5XSP - chains A and B of the 4 polymer chains in the assembly; structure by X-ray diffraction, 2.15 A resolution.

# Chain A (and B)
Protein: Phosphodiesterase acting on cyclic dinucleotides
Source organism: Staphylococcus aureus
Notes: chain B of this document is another copy of the same molecule, construct and numbering; everything in this record applies to it too
Reference sequence: A0A0U1MUE2 (A0A0U1MUE2_STAAU); residues 316-655 here correspond to UniProt positions 322-661 (UniProt number = residue number + 6)
Chain sequence (343 residues; each row starts with the number of its first residue):
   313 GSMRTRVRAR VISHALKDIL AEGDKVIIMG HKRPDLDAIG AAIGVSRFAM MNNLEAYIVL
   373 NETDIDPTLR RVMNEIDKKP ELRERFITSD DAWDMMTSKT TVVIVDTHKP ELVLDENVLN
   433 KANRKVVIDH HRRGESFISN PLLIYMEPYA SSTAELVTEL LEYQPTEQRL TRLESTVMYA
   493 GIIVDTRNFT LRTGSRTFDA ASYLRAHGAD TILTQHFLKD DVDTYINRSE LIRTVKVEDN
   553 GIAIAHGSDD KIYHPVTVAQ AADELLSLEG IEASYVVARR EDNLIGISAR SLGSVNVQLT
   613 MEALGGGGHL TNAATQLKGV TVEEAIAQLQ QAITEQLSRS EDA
Not modelled in the structure: 313-317, 650-655 (chain B: 313-318, 650-655)
Construct notes: expression tag (313-315)
Metal / ion sites: Mn2+ site 1: His343, Asp347, Asp418; Mn2+ site 2: Asp349, Asp418, His442, Asp497

# How chain A and chain B interact
Contacting residue pairs - 64 pairs, chain A then chain B:
  Arg383(A) - Glu581(B)  salt bridge
  Tyr491(A) - Phe501(B)
  Tyr491(A) - Phe510(B)
  Asn500(A) - Asn500(B)  hydrogen bond (backbone-side chain)
  Phe501(A) - Phe501(B)  hydrophobic
  Phe501(A) - Phe510(B)  hydrophobic
  Thr502(A) - Thr523(B)
  Thr505(A) - Arg517(B)  hydrogen bond (backbone-side chain)
  Gly506(A) - Arg517(B)
  Ser507(A) - Ser514(B)  hydrogen bond (backbone-side chain)
  Ser507(A) - Arg517(B)
  Phe510(A) - Tyr491(B)
  Phe510(A) - Phe501(B)  hydrophobic
  Phe510(A) - Phe510(B)
  Phe510(A) - Ala513(B)  hydrophobic
  Phe510(A) - Ser514(B)
  Asp511(A) - Ser514(B)  hydrogen bond
  Ala513(A) - Phe510(B)
  Ser514(A) - Ser507(B)  hydrogen bond (side chain-backbone)
  Ser514(A) - Phe510(B)
  Ser514(A) - Asp511(B)  hydrogen bond
  Arg517(A) - Thr505(B)  hydrogen bond (side chain-backbone)
  Arg517(A) - Gly506(B)
  Arg517(A) - Ser507(B)
  Arg517(A) - Phe510(B)
  Ala518(A) - Ser507(B)
  Thr523(A) - Phe501(B)
  Thr523(A) - Thr502(B)
  Gln527(A) - Thr502(B)  hydrogen bond
  Lys531(A) - Leu578(B)  hydrogen bond (side chain-backbone)
  Lys531(A) - Ser579(B)
  Lys531(A) - Glu581(B)
  Lys531(A) - Leu604(B)
  Asp532(A) - Leu580(B)
  Asp532(A) - Glu581(B)  hydrogen bond (backbone-backbone)
  Asp533(A) - Glu581(B)
  Val534(A) - Val547(B)  hydrophobic
  Tyr537(A) - Ser541(B)
  Tyr537(A) - Ile544(B)
  Tyr537(A) - Glu576(B)
  Ile538(A) - Arg545(B)
  Ser541(A) - Ser541(B)
  Ser541(A) - Arg545(B)
  Ile544(A) - Tyr537(B)
  Arg545(A) - Ile538(B)
  Arg545(A) - Ser541(B)  hydrogen bond
  Arg545(A) - Glu542(B)
  Arg545(A) - Arg545(B)
  Glu576(A) - Tyr537(B)
  Leu578(A) - Lys531(B)  hydrogen bond (backbone-side chain)
  Ser579(A) - Lys531(B)
  Ser579(A) - Asp532(B)  hydrogen bond (backbone-backbone)
  Leu580(A) - Lys531(B)  hydrogen bond (backbone-side chain)
  Leu580(A) - Asp532(B)
  Leu580(A) - Val534(B)  hydrophobic
  Leu580(A) - Tyr537(B)  hydrophobic
  Glu581(A) - Arg383(B)  salt bridge
  Glu581(A) - Lys531(B)
  Glu581(A) - Asp532(B)  hydrogen bond (backbone-backbone)
  Glu581(A) - Val534(B)
  Ile583(A) - Lys531(B)  hydrogen bond (backbone-side chain)
  Leu604(A) - Ile524(B)
  Leu604(A) - Gln527(B)
  Leu604(A) - Lys531(B)
Interface residues without a listed pair, chain A (33 interface residues in all): Val547
Interface residues without a listed pair, chain B (36 interface residues in all): Ala518, Asp533, Val549, Ile583

# In short
The interface between chain A and chain B involves 33 residues on one side and 36 on the other; the contacts
include 16 hydrogen bonds and 2 salt bridges. Polar contacts include Arg383(A)-Glu581(B), Asn500(A)-Asn500(B)
and Thr505(A)-Arg517(B). His343(A), Asp347(A) and Asp418(A) coordinate Mn2+ site 1.
Both chains are Phosphodiesterase acting on cyclic dinucleotides (Staphylococcus aureus). Entry 5XSP (The
catalytic domain of GdpP with 5'-pApA) was determined by X-ray diffraction together with 5XSI and 5XSN from
the same study.
